PDB entry 4G1C | X-ray diffraction, 1.94 A resolution | chains A and D

Chain A:
Name: NAD-dependent protein deacylase sirtuin-5, mitochondrial
From: Homo sapiens
Notes: EC 3.5.1.-
Reference sequence: Q9NXA8 (SIR5_HUMAN); residues 36-302 here = UniProt positions 36-302
Chain sequence (267 residues; row label = number of the first residue in the row):
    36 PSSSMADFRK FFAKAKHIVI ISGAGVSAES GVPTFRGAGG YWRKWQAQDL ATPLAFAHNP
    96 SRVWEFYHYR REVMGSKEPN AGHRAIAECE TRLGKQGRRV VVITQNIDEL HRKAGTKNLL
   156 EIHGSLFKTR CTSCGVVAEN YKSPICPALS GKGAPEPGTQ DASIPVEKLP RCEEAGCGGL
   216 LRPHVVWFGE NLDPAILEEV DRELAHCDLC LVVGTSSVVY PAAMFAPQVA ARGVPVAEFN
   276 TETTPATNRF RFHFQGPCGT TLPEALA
Ion coordination: Zn2+: C166, C169, C207, C212
Ligand contacts: carba-nicotinamide-adenine-dinucleotide (CNA): G58, A59, G60, S62, A63, E64, V67, P68, T69, F70, R71, R105, Q140, N141, I142, D143, H158, F223, G249, T250, S251, S252, V254, F274, N275, T276, E277, T279, G291, P292, C293
UniProt features mapped onto this chain:
  - active site: H158 (Proton acceptor)
  - binding site (NAD(+)): Q140 to D143, G249 to S251, N275 to E277, C293
  - binding site (substrate): Y102, R105
  - binding site (Zn(2+)): C166, C169, C207, C212
  - mutagenesis: T69 (T69A: Abolishes enzyme activity), Y102 (Y102F: Increases the KM for desuccinylation), R105 (R105M: Increases the KM for desuccinylation. Does not affect deacetylase activity), H158 (H158A: Abolishes desuccinylation and deglutarylation activity)

Chain D:
Name: Succinylated IDH2 peptide
Chain sequence (7 residues; numbered 0 to 6; the number before each row is that of its first residue; numbering starts at 0):
     0 XAVKCAX
Modified / non-standard residues: ACE (acetyl group) at position 0; K3 ((2S)-2-azanyl-6-[(4-hydroxy-4-oxo-butanoyl)amino]hexanoic acid; SLL); NH2 (amino group) at position 6

How chain A and chain D interact:
Residue-residue contacts (28; chain A residue first):
  Y102(A) with K3(D)
  R105(A) with K3(D)
  I142(A) with K3(D)
  H158(A) with K3(D)
  V220(A) with K3(D)
  V221(A) with K3(D)
  W222(A) with K3(D)
  F223(A) with K3(D); A5(D), hydrophobic
  G224(A) with V2(D); K3(D), hydrogen bond (backbone-backbone)
  E225(A) with V2(D); K3(D), hydrogen bond (backbone-backbone)
  N226(A) with ACE_0(D); A1(D); V2(D)
  L227(A) with A1(D), hydrogen bond (backbone-backbone); K3(D)
  L232(A) with A1(D), hydrophobic
  V253(A) with C4(D); A5(D); NH2_6(D), hydrogen bond (backbone-backbone)
  V254(A) with C4(D)
  Y255(A) with V2(D); K3(D); C4(D), hydrogen bond (backbone-backbone)
  P256(A) with A1(D), hydrophobic; V2(D)
Other interface residues (no listed pair), chain A (21 interface residues in all): F70, Q83, A86, Q140

Overview:
The interface between chain A and chain D involves 21 residues on one side and 7 on the other, with 5 hydrogen
bonds. Backbone hydrogen bonds pair G224(A)-K3(D), E225(A)-K3(D) and L227(A)-A1(D). Ligands of chain A:
carba-nicotinamide-adenine-dinucleotide.
Chain A is NAD-dependent protein deacylase sirtuin-5, mitochondrial (Homo sapiens) and chain D is Succinylated
IDH2 peptide; the structure, Human SIRT5 bound to Succ-IDH2 and Carba-NAD, was determined by X-ray diffraction
(same publication as 4FVT).
